Entry 2ELA (X-ray diffraction, 2.00 A resolution); this record covers chain A.

== Chain A ==
Protein: Adapter protein containing PH domain, PTB domain and leucine zipper motif 1
Source organism: Homo sapiens
Notes: fragment: PTB domain
UniProtKB: Q9UKG1 (DP13A_HUMAN); numbering as in UniProt (aligned over 493-646)
Sequence (175 residues; row label = number of the first residue in the row):
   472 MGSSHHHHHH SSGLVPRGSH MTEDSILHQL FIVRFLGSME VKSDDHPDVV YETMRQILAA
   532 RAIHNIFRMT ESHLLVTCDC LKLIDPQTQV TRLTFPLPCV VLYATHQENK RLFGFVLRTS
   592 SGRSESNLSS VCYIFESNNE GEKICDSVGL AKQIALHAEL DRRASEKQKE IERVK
Unresolved in the structure: 472-495, 592-598, 634-646
Differences from the reference sequence: cloning artifact (472-492)
Swiss-Prot annotation at these positions:
  - natural variant: Glu643 (E643Q: In a breast cancer sample)

== In short ==
Chain A is Adapter protein containing PH domain, PTB domain and leucine zipper motif 1 (Homo sapiens); the
structure, Crystal Structure of the PTB domain of human APPL1, was determined by X-ray diffraction, deposited
together with 2ELB.
